Entry 4PAD (X-ray diffraction, 2.80 A resolution); this record covers chain A.

Chain A:
Name: Papain
Organism: Carica papaya
Notes: EC 3.4.22.2
UniProtKB: P00784 (PAPA_CARPA); residues 1-212 here correspond to UniProt positions 134-345 (UniProt number = residue number + 133)
Chain sequence (212 residues; each row starts with the number of its first residue):
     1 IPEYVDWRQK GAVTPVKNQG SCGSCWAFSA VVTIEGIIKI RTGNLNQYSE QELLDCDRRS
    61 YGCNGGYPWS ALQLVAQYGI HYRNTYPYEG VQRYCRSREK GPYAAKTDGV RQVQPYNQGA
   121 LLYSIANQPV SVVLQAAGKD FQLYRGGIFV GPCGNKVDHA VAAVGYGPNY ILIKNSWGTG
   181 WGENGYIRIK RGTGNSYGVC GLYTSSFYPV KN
Construct notes: conflict Gln47 (Glu180 in P00784), Gln118 (Glu251 in P00784), Gln135 (Glu268 in P00784)
Disulfide bonds: Cys22-Cys63, Cys56-Cys95, Cys153-Cys200
Covalently attached groups: Tos-Lys-CH2Cl (TCK) linked to Cys25
Small-molecule neighbours: Tos-Lys-CH2Cl (TCK; N-[(1S)-5-amino-1-(chloroacetyl)pentyl]-4-methylbenzenesulfonamide): Gln19, Gly20, Cys22, Gly23, Ser24, Asn64, Asp158, His159, Trp177
Swiss-Prot annotation at these positions:
  - active site: Cys25, His159, Asn175
  - binding site (E64): Cys25
  - binding site (leupeptin): Cys25

Overview:
Tos-Lys-CH2Cl is covalently linked to Cys25. Curated annotation (UniProt) lists 3 active-site residues,
E64-binding residue Cys25 and leupeptin-binding residue Cys25.
Chain A is Papain (Carica papaya); the structure, Binding of chloromethyl ketone substrate analogues to
crystalline papain, was determined by X-ray diffraction together with 1PAD, 2PAD, 5PAD and 6PAD from the same
study.
